PDB entry 8DYX | electron microscopy, 3.00 A resolution | chains I and C of the 23 polymer chains in the assembly

# Chain I
Molecule: Circumsporozoite protein
From: Plasmodium falciparum
Chain sequence (278 residues; each row starts with the number of its first residue):
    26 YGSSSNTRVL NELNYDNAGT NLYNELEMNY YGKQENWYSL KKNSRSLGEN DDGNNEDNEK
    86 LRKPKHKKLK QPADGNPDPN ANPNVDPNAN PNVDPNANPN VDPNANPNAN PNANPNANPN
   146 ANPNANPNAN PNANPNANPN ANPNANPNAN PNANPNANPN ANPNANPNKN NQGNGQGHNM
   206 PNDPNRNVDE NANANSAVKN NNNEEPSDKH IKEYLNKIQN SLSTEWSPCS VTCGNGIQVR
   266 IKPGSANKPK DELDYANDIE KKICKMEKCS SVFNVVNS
Unresolved in the structure: 26-102, 193-303

# Chain C
Molecule: 311 heavy chain
From: Homo sapiens
Chain sequence (225 residues; each row starts with the number of its first residue; a row labelled like 82A-82C holds insertion residues (82A, then the next letters in order)):
     1 QVQLVESGGG VVPPGRSLRL SCATSGFTFS NYGMHWVRQA PGKGLEWVAI IW
   52A Y
    53 DGSRNFYAAS VEGRFTISRD NSKNTLYLQM
82A-82C NSL
    83 RVEDTAVYYC ARAAYYDT
100A-100D SGYG
   101 DYWGQGTLVT VSSASTKGPS VFPLAPSSKS TSGGTAALGC LVKDYFPEPV TVSWNSGALT
   161 SGVHTFPAVL QSSGLYSLSS VVTVPSSSLG TQTYICNVNH KPSNTKVDKK VEPKSCD
Unresolved in the structure: 114-217
Disulfides: Cys22-Cys92

# How chain I and chain C interact
Residue-residue contacts (22):
  Val110(I) with Arg56(C); Phe58(C), hydrophobic
  Pro112(I) with Phe58(C), hydrophobic
  Asn113(I) with Tyr97(C), hydrogen bond (backbone-side chain); Thr100(C), hydrogen bond (side chain-backbone); Ser100A(C)
  Ala114(I) with Trp52(C); Tyr97(C)
  Asn115(I) with Trp52(C); Tyr97(C)
  Pro116(I) with Gly33(C); Trp52(C); Tyr52A(C), hydrogen bond (backbone-backbone); Ala95(C), hydrophobic
  Asn117(I) with Asn31(C); Tyr32(C); Gly33(C), hydrogen bond (side chain-backbone); Tyr52A(C); Ala95(C), hydrogen bond (side chain-backbone)
  Val118(I) with Ser30(C); Asn31(C), hydrogen bond (backbone-backbone); Tyr52A(C), hydrophobic
Also at the interface, not in a pair above, chain C (15 interface residues in all): Ile50, Ala96, Gly100B

# Overview
Chain I and chain C form an interface of 8 and 15 residues respectively; the contacts include 6 hydrogen
bonds. Among the polar pairs are Asn113(I)-Tyr97(C), Asn113(I)-Thr100(C) and Asn117(I)-Gly33(C).
Here chain I is Circumsporozoite protein (Plasmodium falciparum) and chain C is 311 heavy chain (Homo
sapiens). Entry 8DYX (Cryo-EM structure of 311 Fab in complex with recombinant shortened Plasmodium falciparum
circumsporozoite protein (rsCSP)) was determined by electron microscopy (same publication as 8DYW, 8DYY, 8DZ4
and 8EKF).
